6HU7 - chains B and C of the 7 polymer chains in the assembly; structure by electron microscopy, 2.80 A resolution.

Chain B (and C):
Molecule: Capsid protein
Source organism: Hepatitis B virus
Notes: chain C of this document is another copy of the same molecule, construct and numbering; everything in this record applies to it too
UniProtKB: D0EYZ6 (D0EYZ6_HBV); residues 1-183 here correspond to UniProt positions 30-212 (UniProt number = residue number + 29)
Sequence (183 residues; each row starts with the number of its first residue):
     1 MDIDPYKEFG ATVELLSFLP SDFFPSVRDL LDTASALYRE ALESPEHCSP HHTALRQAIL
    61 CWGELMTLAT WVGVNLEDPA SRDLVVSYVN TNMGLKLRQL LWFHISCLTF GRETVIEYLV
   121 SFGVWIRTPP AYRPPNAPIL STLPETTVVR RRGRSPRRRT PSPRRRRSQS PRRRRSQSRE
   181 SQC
Disordered / not traced: 153-183 (chain C: 152-183)
Sequence notes: engineered mutation Leu97 (Phe126 in D0EYZ6)

Interface between chain B and chain C:
Residue-residue contacts - 45 pairs, chain B then chain C:
  Pro20(B) - Tyr132(C)
  Asp22(B) - Pro129(C)
  Asp22(B) - Tyr132(C)
  Phe23(B) - Pro129(C)
  Phe23(B) - Tyr132(C)  hydrophobic
  Phe24(B) - Pro129(C)
  Pro25(B) - Arg127(C)
  Asp29(B) - Arg127(C)
  Asp32(B) - Phe18(C)
  Asp32(B) - Arg127(C)
  Thr33(B) - Phe18(C)
  Thr33(B) - Val124(C)
  Thr33(B) - Arg127(C)
  Ser35(B) - Glu14(C)  hydrogen bond
  Ala36(B) - Leu15(C)
  Ala36(B) - Phe18(C)  hydrophobic
  Leu37(B) - Val120(C)  hydrophobic
  Arg39(B) - Glu14(C)  salt bridge
  Ala137(B) - Tyr132(C)  hydrophobic
  Ile139(B) - Tyr132(C)
  Ile139(B) - Arg133(C)
  Ile139(B) - Pro134(C)
  Thr142(B) - Ser121(C)
  Leu143(B) - Ser121(C)
  Leu143(B) - Trp125(C)
  Leu143(B) - Pro138(C)  hydrophobic
  Thr147(B) - Asn136(C)
  Thr147(B) - Ala137(C)
  Thr147(B) - Pro138(C)
  Val148(B) - Ile139(C)
  Val148(B) - Ser141(C)
  Val149(B) - Thr114(C)
  Val149(B) - Tyr118(C)  hydrophobic
  Val149(B) - Ile139(C)  hydrogen bond (backbone-backbone)
  Val149(B) - Leu140(C)  hydrophobic
  Arg150(B) - Thr114(C)
  Arg150(B) - Ser141(C)
  Arg150(B) - Leu143(C)  hydrogen bond (side chain-backbone)
  Arg150(B) - Pro144(C)
  Arg150(B) - Glu145(C)  salt bridge
  Arg151(B) - Thr109(C)
  Arg151(B) - Phe110(C)  hydrogen bond (side chain-backbone)
  Arg151(B) - Gly111(C)
  Arg151(B) - Thr114(C)
  Arg152(B) - Thr114(C)
Also at the interface, not in a pair above, chain B (25 interface residues in all): Phe122, Ser141, Glu145
Also at the interface, not in a pair above, chain C (28 interface residues in all): Glu113, Ala131

Overview:
25 residues of chain B face 28 of chain C across their interface, with 4 hydrogen bonds and 2 salt bridges.
Polar pairs include Arg39(B)-Glu14(C), Arg150(B)-Glu145(C) and Ser35(B)-Glu14(C).
Both chains are Capsid protein (Hepatitis B virus). Entry 6HU7 (phosphorylated F97L Hepatitis B core protein
capsid) was determined by electron microscopy together with 6HTX and 6HU4 from the same study.
